PDB entry 5STH | X-ray diffraction, 1.67 A resolution | chains A and B

[Chain A]
Molecule: Pre-mRNA-splicing factor 8
Organism: Saccharomyces cerevisiae S288C
UniProtKB: P33334 (PRP8_YEAST); numbering as in UniProt (aligned over 1836-2090)
Amino-acid sequence (258 residues; row label = number of the first residue in the row):
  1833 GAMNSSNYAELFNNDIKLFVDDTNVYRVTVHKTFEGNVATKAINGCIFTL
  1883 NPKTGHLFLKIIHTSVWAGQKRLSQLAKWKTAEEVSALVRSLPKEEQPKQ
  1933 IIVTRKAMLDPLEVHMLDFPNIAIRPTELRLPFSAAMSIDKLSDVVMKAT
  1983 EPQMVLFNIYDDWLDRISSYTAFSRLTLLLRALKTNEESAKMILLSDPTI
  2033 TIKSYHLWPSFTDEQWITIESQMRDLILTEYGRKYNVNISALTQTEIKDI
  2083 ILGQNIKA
Not modelled in the structure: 2070-2090
Construct notes: expression tag (1833-1835)

[Chain B]
Molecule: A1 cistron-splicing factor AAR2
Organism: Saccharomyces cerevisiae S288C
UniProtKB: P32357 (AAR2_YEAST); aligned to UniProt positions 1-317 over residues 1-317
Amino-acid sequence (308 residues; numbered -3 to 317; 13 numbers in that range are skipped by the numbering (no residue carries them; nothing is unmodelled there); the number before each row is that of its first residue; numbers below 1 keep their minus sign (Gly-3 is residue -3)):
    -3 GAMAMNTVPFTSAPIEVTIGIDQYSFNVKENQPFHGIKDIPIGHVHVIHF
    47 QHADNSSMRYGYWFDCRMGNFYIQYDPKDGLYKMMEERDGAKFENIVHNF
    97 KERQMMVSYPKIDEDDTWYNLTEFVQMDKIRKIVRKDENQFSYVDSSMTT
   147 VQENEL
   166 SSSSSDPAHSLNYTVINFKSREAIRPGHEMEDFLDKSYYLNTVMLQGIFK
   216 NSSNYFGELQFAFLNAMFFGNYGSSLQWHAMIELICSSATVPKHMLDKLD
   266 EILYYQIKTLPEQYSDILLNERVWNICLYSSFQKNSLHNTEKIMENKYPE
   316 LL
Not modelled in the structure: -3 to 0, 166-169
Construct notes: expression tag (-3 to 0); conflict Ser166 (Leu153 in P32357), Ser167 (Lys154 in P32357), Ser170 (Asp in P32357)
Swiss-Prot annotation at these positions:
  - region: Leu261 to Ile282 (Leucine-zipper)
  - modified residue: Ser253 (Phosphoserine), Thr274 (Phosphothreonine)
Small-molecule neighbours:
  - 5-chloranylthiophene-2-sulfonamide (8K2), molecule 1: Pro5, Phe6, Thr7, Tyr68, Glu83, Lys88, Phe89, Ile92, Phe96
  - 5-chloranylthiophene-2-sulfonamide (8K2), molecule 2: Ala231, Gly235, Asn236, Tyr237, Ser240, Ile282, Leu283

[How chain A and chain B interact]
Contacting residue pairs (17; chain A residue first):
  Gln1907(A) - Met195(B)
  Gln1907(A) - Leu199(B)
  Leu1908(A) - Met195(B)  hydrophobic
  Trp1911(A) - Glu194(B)
  Trp1911(A) - Met195(B)
  Trp1911(A) - Phe198(B)  hydrophobic
  Asp1942(A) - Lys184(B)  salt bridge
  Asp1942(A) - Phe198(B)
  Glu1945(A) - Lys184(B)  salt bridge
  Val1946(A) - Ile189(B)  hydrophobic
  Val1946(A) - Glu194(B)
  Val1946(A) - Phe198(B)  hydrophobic
  His1947(A) - Glu194(B)  salt bridge
  Leu1949(A) - Lys184(B)
  Leu1949(A) - Ser185(B)
  Leu1949(A) - Arg186(B)
  Asp1950(A) - Arg186(B)  salt bridge

[Summary]
The interface between chain A and chain B involves 9 residues on one side and 8 on the other; the contacts
include 4 salt bridges. Among the polar pairs are Asp1942(A)-Lys184(B), Glu1945(A)-Lys184(B) and
His1947(A)-Glu194(B). Bound to chain B: 5-chloranylthiophene-2-sulfonamide.
Chain A is Pre-mRNA-splicing factor 8 and chain B is A1 cistron-splicing factor AAR2, both from Saccharomyces
cerevisiae S288C; the structure, PanDDA analysis group deposition -- Aar2/RNaseH in complex with fragment
P02H09 from the F2X-Universal Library, was determined by X-ray diffraction together with 5ST0, 5ST1, 5ST2,
5ST3, 5ST4, 5ST5 and 248 further entries from the same study.
